PDB entry 1FNT | X-ray diffraction, 3.20 A resolution | chains H and b of the 42 polymer chains in the assembly

Chain H:
Name: Proteasome component PRE3
Source organism: Saccharomyces cerevisiae
Notes: EC 3.4.99.46
UniProtKB: P38624 (PSB6_YEAST); residues 1-196 here correspond to UniProt positions 20-215 (UniProt number = residue number + 19)
Chain sequence (196 residues; each row starts with the number of its first residue):
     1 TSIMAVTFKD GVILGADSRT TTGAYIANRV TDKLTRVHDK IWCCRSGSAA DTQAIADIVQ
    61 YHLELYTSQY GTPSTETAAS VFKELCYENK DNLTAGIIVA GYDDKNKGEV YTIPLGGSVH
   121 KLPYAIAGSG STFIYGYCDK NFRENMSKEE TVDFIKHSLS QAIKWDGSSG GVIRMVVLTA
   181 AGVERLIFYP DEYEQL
Metal / ion sites: Mg2+: Ile163, Asp166, Ser169
Swiss-Prot annotation at these positions:
  - active site: Thr1 (Nucleophile)

Chain b:
Name: Proteasome component PRE4
Source organism: Saccharomyces cerevisiae
Notes: EC 3.4.99.46
UniProtKB: P30657 (PSB4_YEAST); residues -8 to 224 here correspond to UniProt positions 67-299 (UniProt number = residue number + 75)
Chain sequence (233 residues; each row starts with the number of its first residue; note: 1 number in that range is skipped by the numbering (no residue carries it; nothing is unmodelled there); numbers below 1 keep their minus sign (Thr-8 is residue -8)):
    -8 TQQPIVTG
     1 TSVISMKYDN GVIIAADNLG SYGSLLRFNG VERLIPVGDN TVVGISGDIS DMQHIERLLK
    61 DLVTENAYDN PLADAEEALE PSYIFEYLAT VMYQRRSKMN PLWNAIIVAG VQSNGDQFLR
   121 YVNLLGVTYS SPTLATGFGA HMANPLLRKV VDRESDIPKT TVQVAEEAIV NAMRVLYYRD
   181 ARSSRNFSLA IIDKNTGLTF KKNLQVENMK WDFAKDIKGY GTQKI

Chain H / chain b interface:
Pairs across the interface - 50 pairs, chain H then chain b:
  Arg19(H) with Ala181(b)
  Ala24(H) with Phe138(b); Asp180(b); Ala181(b), hydrogen bond (backbone-backbone)
  Tyr25(H) with Arg179(b)
  Ile26(H) with Tyr178(b); Arg179(b); Asp180(b)
  Ala27(H) with Arg179(b)
  Arg29(H) with Tyr178(b); Arg179(b); Lys210(b); Trp211(b)
  Val30(H) with Ile217(b)
  Asp32(H) with Ile217(b); Lys218(b); Gly219(b), hydrogen bond (side chain-backbone); Gln223(b)
  Leu34(H) with Gln223(b)
  Thr35(H) with Tyr220(b); Gln223(b)
  Arg36(H) with Gln223(b), hydrogen bond (backbone-side chain); Ile225(b)
  Trp42(H) with Gln223(b); Ile225(b)
  Gln53(H) with Tyr220(b)
  Asp57(H) with Tyr220(b), hydrogen bond
  Lys164(H) with Asn29(b)
  Trp165(H) with Ser24(b); Leu25(b); Leu26(b)
  Asp166(H) with Ser24(b), hydrogen bond; Leu26(b)
  Gly167(H) with Ser24(b); Leu26(b); Ala181(b)
  Ser168(H) with Ser24(b)
  Val172(H) with Trp211(b), hydrophobic
  Arg174(H) with Ala214(b), hydrogen bond (side chain-backbone); Ile217(b), hydrogen bond (side chain-backbone)
  Arg185(H) with Lys218(b); Gln223(b); Ile225(b), hydrogen bond (side chain-backbone)
  Ile187(H) with Ala214(b), hydrophobic; Lys215(b)
  Tyr189(H) with Trp211(b); Asp212(b), hydrogen bond (side chain-backbone); Lys215(b)
  Pro190(H) with Trp211(b)
  Asp191(H) with Glu207(b)
Also at the interface, not in a pair above, chain H (31 interface residues in all): Asn28, Arg45, Ala56, Phe133, Glu194
Also at the interface, not in a pair above, chain b (26 interface residues in all): Tyr177, Arg182, Arg185, Met209, Phe213

Overview:
Chain H and chain b form an interface of 31 and 26 residues respectively, with 9 hydrogen bonds. Polar
contacts include Asp32(H)-Gly219(b), Arg36(H)-Gln223(b) and Asp57(H)-Tyr220(b). Ile163(H), Asp166(H) and
Ser169(H) coordinate Mg2+. Curated annotation (UniProt) lists active-site residue Thr1(H) on chain H.
Here chain H is Proteasome component PRE3 and chain b is Proteasome component PRE4, both from Saccharomyces
cerevisiae. Entry 1FNT (Crystal structure of the 20S proteasome from yeast in complex with the proteasome
activator PA26 from ...) was determined by X-ray diffraction.
